PDB entry 1SI1 | X-ray diffraction, 1.45 A resolution | chain A

Chain A:
Name: iron binding protein FbpA
Source organism: Mannheimia haemolytica
Reference sequence: Q9Z4N6 (Q9Z4N6_PASHA); residues 1-320 here correspond to UniProt positions 23-342 (UniProt number = residue number + 22)
Sequence (320 residues; numbered 1 to 320; the number before each row is that of its first residue):
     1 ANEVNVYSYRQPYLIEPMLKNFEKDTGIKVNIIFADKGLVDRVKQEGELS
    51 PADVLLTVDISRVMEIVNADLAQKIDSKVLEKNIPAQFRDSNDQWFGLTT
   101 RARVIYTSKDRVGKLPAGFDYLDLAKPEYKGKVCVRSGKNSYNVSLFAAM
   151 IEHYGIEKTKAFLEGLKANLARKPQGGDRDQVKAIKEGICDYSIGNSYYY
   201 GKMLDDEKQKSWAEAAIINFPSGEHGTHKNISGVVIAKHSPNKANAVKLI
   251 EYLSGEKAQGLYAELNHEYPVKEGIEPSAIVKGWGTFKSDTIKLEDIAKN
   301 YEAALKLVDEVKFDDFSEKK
Unresolved in the structure: 317-320
Disulfides: C134-C190
Ion coordination: Fe ion: Y142, Y198, Y199
From the paper describing this entry:
  - Fe ion coordination: Y142, Y198, Y199
  - conformationally variable residues (domain motion): T100, G233, G285

Overview:
Y142, Y198 and Y199 form the Fe ion site. The paper reports Fe ion coordination by Y142, Y198 and Y199;
conformational variability at T100, G233 and G285.
Chain A is iron binding protein FbpA (Mannheimia haemolytica); the structure, Crystal Structure of Mannheimia
haemolytica Ferric iron-Binding Protein A in an open conformation, was determined by X-ray diffraction,
deposited together with 1SI0.
